5QIM - chain A; structure by X-ray diffraction, 1.75 A resolution.

[Chain A]
Protein: TGF-beta receptor type-1
From: Homo sapiens
Notes: EC 2.7.11.30; fragment: kinase domain
UniProt: P36897 (TGFR1_HUMAN); numbering as in UniProt (aligned over 200-503)
Sequence (306 residues; row label = number of the first residue in the row):
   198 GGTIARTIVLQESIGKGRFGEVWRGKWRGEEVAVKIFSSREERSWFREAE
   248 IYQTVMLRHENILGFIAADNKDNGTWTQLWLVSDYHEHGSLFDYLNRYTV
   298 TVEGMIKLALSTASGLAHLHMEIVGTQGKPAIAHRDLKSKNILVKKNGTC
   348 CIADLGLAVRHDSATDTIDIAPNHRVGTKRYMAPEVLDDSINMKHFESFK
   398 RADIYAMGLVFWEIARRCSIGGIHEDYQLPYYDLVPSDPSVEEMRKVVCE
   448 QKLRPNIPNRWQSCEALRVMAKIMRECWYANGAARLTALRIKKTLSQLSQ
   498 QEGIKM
Unresolved in the structure: 502-503
Differences from the reference sequence: expression tag (198-199)
Residues lining bound ligands: J2Y (N-{4-[3-(5-methoxypyridin-2-yl)-1H-pyrrolo[3,2-b]pyridin-2-yl]pyridin-2-yl}acetamide): I211, K213, G214, V219, A230, V231, K232, E245, Y249, L260, F262, L278, V279, S280, D281, Y282, H283, E284, H285, G286, L340
Swiss-Prot annotation at these positions:
  - active site: D333 (Proton acceptor)
  - binding site (ATP): I211 to V219, K232
  - cross-link (Glycyl lysine isopeptide (Lys-Gly)): K268 (interchain with G-Cter in ubiquitin), K391 (interchain with G-Cter in SUMO)
  - natural variant: T200 (T200I: In LDS1), K232 (K232E: In LDS1), S241 (S241L: In LDS1), D266 (D266Y: In LDS1), N267 (N267H: In a patient with Marfan syndrome), M318 (M318R: In LDS1), D351 (D351G: In LDS1), T375 (T375R: In LDS1), D400 (D400G: In LDS1), R487 (R487P: In LDS1; R487Q: In LDS1; R487W: In LDS1)
  - mutagenesis: T200 (T200D: Loss of response to TGF-beta; T200V: Loss of phosphorylation. Loss of response to TGF-beta), T204 (T204D: Constitutive activation; T204V: Reduced phosphorylation. Reduced response to TGF-beta), K268 (K268R: Abolished its TCR-induced ubiquitination)
From the paper describing this entry:
  - binding site for J2Y: A350

[Summary]
Bound to chain A: compound J2Y. From UniProt: active-site residue D333, 10 ATP-binding residues and 3
mutagenesis sites. The paper reports a binding site for J2Y at A350.
Chain A is TGF-beta receptor type-1 (Homo sapiens); the structure, Tgf-beta receptor type 1 kinase domain
(T204D) in complex with N-{4-[3-(5-methoxypyridin-2-yl)-1H-pyrrolo[3,2-B] pyridin-2-yl]pyridin-2-yl}acetamide,
was determined by X-ray diffraction together with 5QIK, 5QIL and 5QIN from the same study.
